Entry 9GAU (X-ray diffraction, 2.64 A resolution); this record covers chains A and B.

[Chain A]
Name: DARPin
From: synthetic construct
Notes: antibody fragment or engineered binder
Sequence (123 residues; each row starts with the number of its first residue):
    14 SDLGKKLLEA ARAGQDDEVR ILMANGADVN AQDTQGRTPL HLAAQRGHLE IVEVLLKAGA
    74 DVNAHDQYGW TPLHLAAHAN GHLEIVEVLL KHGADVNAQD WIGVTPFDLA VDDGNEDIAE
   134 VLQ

[Chain B]
Name: Ubiquitin-like protein SMT3
From: Saccharomyces cerevisiae
UniProtKB: Q12306 (SMT3_YEAST); residues 21-96 here = UniProt positions 21-96
Sequence (76 residues; row label = number of the first residue in the row):
    21 ETHINLKVSD GSSEIFFKIK KTTPLRRLME AFAKRQGKEM DSLRFLYDGI RIQADQTPED
    81 LDMEDNDIIE AHREQI

[Chain A / chain B interface]
Pairs across the interface (20; chain A residue first):
  R50(A) - K38(B)
  Q80(A) - F36(B)
  Y81(A) - N25(B)  hydrogen bond
  Y81(A) - F36(B)
  Y81(A) - F37(B)
  Y81(A) - K38(B)
  W83(A) - K38(B)
  H91(A) - T22(B)
  H91(A) - H23(B)  hydrogen bond
  H91(A) - K38(B)
  W114(A) - I35(B)
  W114(A) - F36(B)  hydrogen bond (side chain-backbone)
  W114(A) - F37(B)  hydrophobic
  W114(A) - A51(B)
  W114(A) - R55(B)
  I115(A) - F37(B)  hydrophobic
  I115(A) - I39(B)  hydrophobic
  I115(A) - R47(B)
  L122(A) - H23(B)
  D125(A) - K40(B)  salt bridge
Interface residues without a listed pair, chain A (11 interface residues in all): L88, D113
Interface residues without a listed pair, chain B (13 interface residues in all): L48
From the paper, about this interface:
  - interface residues, chain B: N25(B), F37(B), I39(B), L48(B), A51(B)

[In short]
Chain A and chain B form an interface of 11 and 13 residues respectively, with 3 hydrogen bonds and 1 salt
bridge. Among the polar pairs are D125(A)-K40(B), Y81(A)-N25(B) and H91(A)-H23(B). The paper reports interface
residues N25(B), F37(B) and I39(B) among others.
Here chain A is DARPin (synthetic construct) and chain B is Ubiquitin-like protein SMT3 (Saccharomyces
cerevisiae). Entry 9GAU (Sumo-Darpin-C10-complex) was determined by X-ray diffraction together with 9G8I from
the same study.
